Entry 5B78 (X-ray diffraction, 1.40 A resolution); this record covers chains A and B.

# Chain A
Name: Histone acetyltransferase KAT6A
From: Homo sapiens
Notes: EC 2.3.1.48
Reference sequence: Q92794 (KAT6A_HUMAN); residues 194-323 here = UniProt positions 194-323
Chain sequence (131 residues; each row starts with the number of its first residue):
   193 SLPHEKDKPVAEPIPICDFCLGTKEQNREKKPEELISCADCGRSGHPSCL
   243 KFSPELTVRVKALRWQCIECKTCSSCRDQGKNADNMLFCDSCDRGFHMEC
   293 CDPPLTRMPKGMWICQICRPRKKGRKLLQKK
Not modelled in the structure: 312-323
Differences from the reference sequence: expression tag (193); engineered mutation D210 (Ser in Q92794), R235 (Asn in Q92794)
Bound ions: Zn2+ site 1: C209, C212, H238, C241; Zn2+ site 2: C230, C233, C259, C262; Zn2+ site 3: C265, C268, H289, C292; Zn2+ site 4: C281, C284, C307, C310
Swiss-Prot annotation at these positions:
  - zinc finger: I206 to C265 (PHD-type 1), C259 to R313 (PHD-type 2)

# Chain B
Name: Histone H3
Reference sequence: K7EMV3 (K7EMV3_HUMAN); residues 1-25 here correspond to UniProt positions 2-26 (UniProt number = residue number + 1)
Chain sequence (25 residues; row label = number of the first residue in the row):
     1 ARTKQTARKSTGGKAPRKQLATKAA
Not modelled in the structure: 23-25
Modified / non-standard residues: K14 (N-6-crotonyl-L-lysine; KCR)

# Interface between chain A and chain B
Contacting residue pairs (49):
  I206(A) - A21(B)  hydrophobic
  I208(A) - A21(B)  hydrophobic
  D210(A) - K14(B)
  D210(A) - A15(B)  hydrogen bond (backbone-backbone)
  D210(A) - L20(B)
  F211(A) - T11(B)
  F211(A) - G13(B)
  F211(A) - K14(B)
  F211(A) - A15(B)
  L213(A) - A15(B)  hydrophobic
  L213(A) - Q19(B)
  L213(A) - L20(B)  hydrophobic
  R235(A) - K14(B)
  R235(A) - L20(B)
  R235(A) - A21(B)  hydrogen bond (side chain-backbone)
  R235(A) - T22(B)
  S236(A) - K14(B)
  G237(A) - K14(B)
  K243(A) - S10(B)  hydrogen bond (side chain-backbone)
  W257(A) - K14(B)
  C259(A) - K14(B)
  I260(A) - K4(B)  hydrogen bond (backbone-side chain)
  I260(A) - A7(B)  hydrophobic
  I260(A) - R8(B)
  E261(A) - K4(B)  hydrogen bond (backbone-side chain)
  E261(A) - R8(B)  salt bridge
  K263(A) - K4(B)  hydrogen bond (backbone-side chain)
  Q271(A) - K4(B)
  A275(A) - K4(B)
  D276(A) - T3(B)
  D276(A) - K4(B)
  D276(A) - Q5(B)  hydrogen bond (backbone-backbone)
  D276(A) - R8(B)  salt bridge
  N277(A) - T3(B)
  M278(A) - R2(B)
  M278(A) - T3(B)
  M278(A) - K4(B)  hydrogen bond (backbone-backbone)
  L279(A) - R2(B)
  F280(A) - R2(B)  hydrogen bond (backbone-backbone)
  F280(A) - K4(B)
  F280(A) - A7(B)  hydrophobic
  C281(A) - R2(B)  hydrogen bond (backbone-side chain)
  D282(A) - R2(B)  salt bridge
  D285(A) - R2(B)  salt bridge
  M300(A) - A1(B)
  M300(A) - T3(B)
  P301(A) - A1(B)  hydrogen bond (backbone-backbone)
  G303(A) - A1(B)  hydrogen bond (backbone-backbone)
  W305(A) - A1(B)  hydrophobic
Also at the interface, not in a pair above, chain A (34 interface residues in all): C241, L242, F244, L248, C262, K302

# In short
34 residues of chain A and 16 residues of chain B are in contact; the contacts include 12 hydrogen bonds and 4
salt bridges. Polar contacts include E261(A)-R8(B), D276(A)-R8(B) and D282(A)-R2(B). The Zn2+ site 1 is built
by C209(A), C212(A), H238(A) and C241(A).
Here chain A is Histone acetyltransferase KAT6A (Homo sapiens) and chain B is Histone H3. Entry 5B78 (Crystal
structure of MOZ double PHD finger mutant-S210D/N235R in complex with histone H3 crotonylation at K14) was
determined by X-ray diffraction, deposited together with 5B75, 5B76, 5B77 and 5B79.
